7C4W - chains A and B of the 3 polymer chains in the assembly; structure by electron microscopy, 3.40 A resolution.

Chain A:
Name: Capsid protein VP1
Source organism: Coxsackievirus A10
Sequence (298 residues; each row starts with the number of its first residue):
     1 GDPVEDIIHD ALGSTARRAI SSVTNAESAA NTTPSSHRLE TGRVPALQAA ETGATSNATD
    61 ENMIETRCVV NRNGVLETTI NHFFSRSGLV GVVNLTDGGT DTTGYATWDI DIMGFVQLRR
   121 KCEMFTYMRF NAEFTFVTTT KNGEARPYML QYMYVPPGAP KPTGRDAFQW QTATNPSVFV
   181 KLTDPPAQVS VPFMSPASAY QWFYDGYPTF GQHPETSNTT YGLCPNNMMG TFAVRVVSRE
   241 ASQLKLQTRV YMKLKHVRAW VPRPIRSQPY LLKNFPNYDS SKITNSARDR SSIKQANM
Disordered / not traced: 1-66, 209-225, 298

Chain B:
Name: Capsid protein VP2
Source organism: Coxsackievirus A10
Reference sequence: G0YPI2 (G0YPI2_9ENTO); residues 1-255 here correspond to UniProt positions 70-324 (UniProt number = residue number + 69)
Sequence (255 residues; each row starts with the number of its first residue):
     1 SPSVEACGYS DRVAQLTVGN SSITTQEAAN IVLAYGEWPE YCPDTDATAV DKPTRPDVSV
    61 NRFYTLDSKM WQENSTGWYW KFPDVLNKTG VFGQNAQFHY LYRSGFCLHV QCNASKFHQG
   121 ALLVAVIPEF VIAGRGSNTK PNEAPHPGFT TTFPGTTGAT FHDPYVLDSG VPLSQALIYP
   181 HQWINLRTNN CATVIVPYIN AVPFDSAINH SNFGLIVIPV SPLKYSSGAT TAIPITITIA
   241 PLNSEFGGLR QAVSQ
Disordered / not traced: 1-28, 44-46, 252-255

Interface between chain A and chain B:
Pairs across the interface (61; chain A residue first):
  Tyr127(A) with Glu129(B); Ile199(B); Asn200(B); Ala201(B), hydrophobic
  Ser198(A) with Ala201(B), hydrogen bond (side chain-backbone)
  Gln201(A) with Glu129(B)
  Phe203(A) with Glu129(B); Val131(B), hydrophobic
  Tyr204(A) with Glu129(B); His210(B)
  Asp205(A) with Lys81(B), salt bridge; Glu129(B), hydrogen bond (backbone-side chain); Phe130(B); His210(B), hydrogen bond (backbone-side chain); Ser211(B), hydrogen bond
  Gly206(A) with Phe153(B); Asn209(B)
  Tyr207(A) with Phe149(B), hydrophobic; Thr152(B), hydrogen bond; Asn209(B), hydrogen bond (backbone-backbone)
  Val261(A) with Tyr35(B); Pro128(B), hydrophobic; Ile199(B), hydrophobic
  Arg263(A) with Pro128(B), hydrogen bond (side chain-backbone); Glu129(B); Tyr179(B), hydrogen bond
  Pro264(A) with Val171(B), hydrophobic; Gln175(B); Ile178(B); Tyr179(B)
  Ile265(A) with Pro172(B); Gln175(B), hydrogen bond (backbone-side chain)
  Arg266(A) with Ser169(B), hydrogen bond (side chain-backbone); Gly170(B); Val171(B)
  Ser267(A) with Gly170(B); Pro172(B)
  Gln268(A) with Gly170(B), hydrogen bond (backbone-backbone)
  Leu271(A) with Gly136(B); Thr139(B)
  Leu272(A) with Thr139(B); Ala144(B), hydrophobic
  Phe275(A) with His146(B)
  Pro276(A) with Ala133(B); Ser169(B)
  Asn277(A) with Ala133(B); Gly134(B), hydrogen bond (side chain-backbone); Pro145(B)
  Tyr278(A) with Gly134(B); Arg135(B); Gly136(B), hydrogen bond (backbone-backbone); Asp163(B); Val166(B); Asp168(B), hydrogen bond; Ser169(B); Gly170(B)
  Asp279(A) with Gly136(B); Ser137(B)
  Ser280(A) with Arg135(B)
  Ile283(A) with Asp163(B)
  Ser286(A) with Tyr165(B)
Other interface residues (no listed pair), chain A (30 interface residues in all): Thr126, Ala197, Ala199, Pro262, Asn285
Other interface residues (no listed pair), chain B (41 interface residues in all): Ile127, Asn138, Lys140, Gly148, Ala176, Val202

Summary:
30 residues of chain A face 41 of chain B across their interface; the contacts include 14 hydrogen bonds and 1
salt bridge. Polar pairs include Asp205(A)-Lys81(B), Ser198(A)-Ala201(B) and Asp205(A)-Glu129(B).
Here chain A is Capsid protein VP1 and chain B is Capsid protein VP2, both from Coxsackievirus A10. Entry 7C4W
(Cryo-EM structure of A particle Coxsackievirus A10 at pH 5.5) was determined by electron microscopy,
deposited together with 7BZN, 7BZO, 7BZT, 7BZU, 7C4T, 7C4Y and 7C4Z.
